PDB entry 7ZJV | X-ray diffraction, 2.40 A resolution | chains A and B

[Chain A]
Protein: SUMO-specific isopeptidase USPL1
From: Homo sapiens
UniProtKB: Q5W0Q7 (USPL1_HUMAN); residue numbers follow UniProt; this construct covers 218-502
Amino-acid sequence (287 residues; row label = number of the first residue in the row):
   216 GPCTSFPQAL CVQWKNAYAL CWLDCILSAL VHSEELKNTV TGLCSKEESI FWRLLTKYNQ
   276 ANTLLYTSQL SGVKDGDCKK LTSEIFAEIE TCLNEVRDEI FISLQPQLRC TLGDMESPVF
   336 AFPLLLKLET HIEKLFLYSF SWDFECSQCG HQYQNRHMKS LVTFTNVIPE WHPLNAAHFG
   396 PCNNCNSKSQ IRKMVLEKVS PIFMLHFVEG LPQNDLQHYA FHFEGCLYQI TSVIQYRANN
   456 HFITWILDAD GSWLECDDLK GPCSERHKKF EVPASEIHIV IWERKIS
Not modelled in the structure: 216-224, 260-261, 283-296, 501-502
Glycans and other covalent adducts: prop-2-en-1-amine (AYE) linked to C236
Construct notes: expression tag (216-217)
Metal / ion sites: Zn2+: C361, C364, C397, C400
Residues lining bound ligands: prop-2-en-1-amine (AYE): A234, W237, M330, N455, H456, F457
UniProt features mapped onto this chain:
  - active site: C236 (Nucleophile), H456 (Proton acceptor)
  - mutagenesis: W229 (W229L: Altered SUMO-binding and SUMO-specific isopeptidase activity), C236 (C236S: Abolishes the SUMO-specific isopeptidase activity), W237 (W237F: Altered SUMO-binding and SUMO-specific isopeptidase activity), L340 to L341 (Altered SUMO-binding and SUMO-specific isopeptidase activity), H421 (H421A: Altered SUMO-binding and SUMO-specific isopeptidase activity), I494 to V495 (Loss of SUMO-binding and catalytic activity)

[Chain B]
Protein: Small ubiquitin-related modifier 2
From: Homo sapiens
UniProtKB: P61956 (SUMO2_HUMAN); residues 17-91 here correspond to UniProt positions 18-92 (UniProt number = residue number + 1)
Amino-acid sequence (76 residues; numbered 16 to 91; the number before each row is that of its first residue):
    16 MINLKVAGQD GSVVQFKIKR HTPLSKLMKA YCERQGLSMR QIRFRFDGQP INETDTPAQL
    76 EMEDEDTIDV FQQQTG
Construct notes: initiating methionine (16)
UniProt features mapped onto this chain:
  - cross-link: K20 (Glycyl lysine isopeptide (Lys-Gly) (interchain with G-Cter in SUMO2))
What the authors report for this chain:
  - specificity-determining residues: G26, P65, D70
  - mutagenesis - G26S: abolished catalytic activity with SUMO-specific isopeptidase USPL1 (chain A)
  - mutagenesis - G26S: unchanged catalytic activity on SENP1
  - mutagenesis - P65Q, D70R: decreased catalytic activity with SUMO-specific isopeptidase USPL1 (chain A)
  - mutagenesis - P65R, D70H: unchanged catalytic activity with SUMO-specific isopeptidase USPL1 (chain A)

[Interface between chain A and chain B]
Residue-residue contacts (43; chain A residue first):
  W237(A) - G91(B)
  Q322(A) - Q64(B)
  Q322(A) - P65(B)
  L323(A) - P65(B)
  R324(A) - P65(B)  hydrogen bond (side chain-backbone)
  R324(A) - I66(B)
  R324(A) - N67(B)
  R324(A) - D70(B)  salt bridge
  R324(A) - L75(B)
  M330(A) - G91(B)
  E331(A) - R58(B)  salt bridge
  E331(A) - T90(B)
  E331(A) - G91(B)  hydrogen bond (backbone-backbone)
  S332(A) - R58(B)  hydrogen bond
  S332(A) - Q89(B)
  F335(A) - R58(B)
  F335(A) - R60(B)
  F335(A) - F86(B)  hydrophobic
  L339(A) - G63(B)
  T378(A) - Q24(B)
  T378(A) - F86(B)
  T380(A) - Q24(B)
  T380(A) - D25(B)
  H393(A) - D25(B)
  G395(A) - D25(B)
  P396(A) - D25(B)
  N398(A) - G26(B)  hydrogen bond (side chain-backbone)
  N398(A) - S27(B)
  N398(A) - V28(B)  hydrogen bond (side chain-backbone)
  R407(A) - Q24(B)  hydrogen bond (side chain-backbone)
  R407(A) - G26(B)
  H421(A) - Q89(B)  hydrogen bond
  V423(A) - Q87(B)
  V423(A) - Q89(B)  hydrogen bond (backbone-side chain)
  Y451(A) - Q89(B)
  Y451(A) - T90(B)  hydrogen bond (side chain-backbone)
  N454(A) - T90(B)
  N455(A) - T90(B)
  N455(A) - G91(B)
  F457(A) - Q89(B)
  F457(A) - T90(B)
  F457(A) - G91(B)
  H493(A) - Q89(B)  hydrogen bond
Also at the interface, not in a pair above, chain A (29 interface residues in all): A234, C236, V334, F422, E424, H456
Also at the interface, not in a pair above, chain B (20 interface residues in all): Q74
From the paper, about this interface:
  - interface residues, chain B: G26(B), P65(B), D70(B)

[Summary]
29 residues of chain A face 20 of chain B across their interface, with 10 hydrogen bonds and 2 salt bridges.
Polar contacts include R324(A)-D70(B), E331(A)-R58(B) and R324(A)-P65(B). The paper reports that P65Q and D70R
of chain B reduce catalytic activity with SUMO-specific isopeptidase USPL1 (chain A); interface residues
G26(B), P65(B) and D70(B); 5 substitutions were tested in all.
Here chain A is SUMO-specific isopeptidase USPL1 and chain B is Small ubiquitin-related modifier 2, both from
Homo sapiens. Entry 7ZJV (Structure of human USPL1 in covalent complex with DeltaN-SUMO2/3-PA probe) was
determined by X-ray diffraction, deposited together with 7ZJU.
